Entry 7OGN (X-ray diffraction, 2.20 A resolution); this record covers chains D and E of the 6 polymer chains in the assembly.

[Chain D]
Molecule: Tubulin beta-2B chain
Organism: Bos taurus
UniProt: Q6B856 (TBB2B_BOVIN); the author numbering skips numbers that UniProt does not, so the offset changes along the chain: 1-42 = UniProt 1-42; 45-360 = UniProt 43-358; 369-455 = UniProt 359-445
Sequence (445 residues; numbered 1 to 455; 10 numbers in that range are skipped by the numbering (no residue carries them; nothing is unmodelled there); the number before each row is that of its first residue):
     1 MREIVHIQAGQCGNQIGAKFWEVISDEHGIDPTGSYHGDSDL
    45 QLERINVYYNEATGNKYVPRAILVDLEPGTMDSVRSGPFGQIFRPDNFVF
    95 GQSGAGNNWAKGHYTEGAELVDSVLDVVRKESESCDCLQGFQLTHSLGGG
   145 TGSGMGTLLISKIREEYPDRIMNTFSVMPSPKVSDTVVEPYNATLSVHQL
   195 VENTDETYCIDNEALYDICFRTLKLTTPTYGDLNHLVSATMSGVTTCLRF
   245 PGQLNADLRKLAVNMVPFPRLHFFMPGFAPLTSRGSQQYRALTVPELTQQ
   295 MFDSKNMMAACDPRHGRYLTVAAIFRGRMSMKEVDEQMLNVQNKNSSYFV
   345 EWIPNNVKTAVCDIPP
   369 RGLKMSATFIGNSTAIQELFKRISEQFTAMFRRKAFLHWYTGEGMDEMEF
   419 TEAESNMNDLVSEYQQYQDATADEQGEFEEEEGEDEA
Not modelled in the structure: 246-249, 281-285, 442-455
Curated features (UniProtKB/Swiss-Prot):
  - motif: Met-1 to Ile-4 (MREI motif)
  - binding site (GTP): Gln-11, Glu-71, Ser-140, Gly-144, Thr-145, Gly-146, Asn-206, Asn-228
  - binding site (Mg(2+)): Glu-71
  - modified residue: Ser-40 (Phosphoserine), Thr-57 (Phosphothreonine), Lys-60 (N6-acetyllysine), Ser-174 (Phosphoserine), Thr-287 (Phosphothreonine), Thr-292 (Phosphothreonine), Arg-320 (Omega-N-methylarginine), Glu-448 (5-glutamyl polyglutamate)
  - cross-link (Glycyl lysine isopeptide (Lys-Gly)): Lys-60 (interchain with G-Cter in ubiquitin), Lys-326 (interchain with G-Cter in ubiquitin)
Ion coordination: Mg2+: Gln-11 (together with GDP)
Small-molecule neighbours:
  - GDP (guanosine-5'-diphosphate): Gly-10, Gln-11, Cys-12, Gln-15, Ile-16, Asp-69, Ala-99, Asn-101, Ser-140, Gly-142, Gly-143, Gly-144, Thr-145, Gly-146, Val-171, Pro-173, Val-177, Ser-178, Asp-179, Glu-183, Asn-206, Leu-209, Tyr-224, Leu-227, Asn-228
  - Mebendazole (V95; methyl N-(6-benzoyl-1H-benzimidazol-2-yl)carbamate): Tyr-52, Gln-136, Asn-167, Phe-169, Glu-200, Tyr-202, Val-238, Thr-239, Cys-241, Leu-242, Leu-252, Leu-255, Met-259, Ala-316, Ala-317, Ile-318, Lys-352, Thr-353, Ala-354, Ile-378
What the authors report for this chain:
  - binding site for Mebendazole: Asn-167, Glu-200, Leu-248, Leu-255, Ala-316, Ala-354

[Chain E]
Molecule: Stathmin-4
Organism: Rattus norvegicus
UniProt: P63043 (STMN4_RAT); numbering as in UniProt (aligned over 1-189)
Sequence (189 residues; numbered 1 to 189; the number before each row is that of its first residue):
     1 MTLAAYKEKMKELPLVSLFCSCFLSDPLNKSSYKYEADTVDLNWCVISDM
    51 EVIELNKCTSGQSFEVILKPPSFDGVPEFNASLPRRRDPSLEEIQKKLEA
   101 AEERRKYQEAELLKHLAEKREHEREVIQKAIEENNNFIKMAKEKLAQKME
   151 SNKENREAHLAAMLERLQEKDKHAEEVRKNKELKEEASR
Not modelled in the structure: 1-49, 72-87, 186-189
Curated features (UniProtKB/Swiss-Prot):
  - modified residue: Ser-90 (Phosphoserine)
  - lipidation (S-palmitoyl cysteine): Cys-20, Cys-22

[Chain D / chain E interface]
Contacting residue pairs (26; chain D residue first):
  Tyr-108(D) with His-173(E), hydrogen bond; Ala-174(E), hydrophobic; Val-177(E), hydrophobic; Arg-178(E), hydrogen bond (backbone-side chain)
  Thr-109(D) with Lys-181(E)
  Ala-112(D) with Arg-178(E)
  Ser-155(D) with Leu-167(E); Lys-170(E)
  Lys-156(D) with Asp-171(E), salt bridge
  Arg-158(D) with Met-163(E); Leu-167(E)
  Glu-159(D) with Leu-167(E); Gln-168(E); Asp-171(E)
  Pro-162(D) with Met-163(E), hydrophobic
  Gln-193(D) with Lys-170(E), hydrogen bond
  Asn-197(D) with Leu-167(E)
  Thr-409(D) with Lys-184(E)
  Gly-410(D) with Lys-181(E)
  Glu-411(D) with Val-177(E); Lys-181(E), salt bridge
  Gly-412(D) with Val-177(E); Asn-180(E); Lys-181(E)
  Met-413(D) with Val-177(E)
  Glu-417(D) with His-173(E), salt bridge
Interface residues without a listed pair, chain D (18 interface residues in all): His-107, Asp-163
Interface residues without a listed pair, chain E (16 interface residues in all): Arg-156, Leu-160, Leu-164, Glu-185

[Overview]
The interface between chain D and chain E involves 18 residues on one side and 16 on the other; the contacts
include 3 hydrogen bonds and 3 salt bridges. Among the polar pairs are Lys-156(D)/Asp-171(E),
Glu-411(D)/Lys-181(E) and Glu-417(D)/His-173(E). From the paper: a binding site for Mebendazole at Asn-167(D),
Glu-200(D) and Leu-248(D) among others.
Here chain D is Tubulin beta-2B chain (Bos taurus) and chain E is Stathmin-4 (Rattus norvegicus). Entry 7OGN
(Crystal structure of T2R-TTL -mebendazole complex) was determined by X-ray diffraction, deposited together
with 7ODN.
